PDB entry 6NPH | electron microscopy, 2.90 A resolution | chains A and B

Chain A (and B):
Name: Solute carrier family 12 (sodium/potassium/chloride transporter), member 2
From: Danio rerio
Notes: fragment: AA_permease domain, residues 206-677; chain B of this document is another copy of the same molecule, construct and numbering; everything in this record applies to it too
UniProt: A0A0G2KGS0 (A0A0G2KGS0_DANRE); residues 206-677 here = UniProt positions 206-677
Sequence (472 residues; each row starts with the number of its first residue):
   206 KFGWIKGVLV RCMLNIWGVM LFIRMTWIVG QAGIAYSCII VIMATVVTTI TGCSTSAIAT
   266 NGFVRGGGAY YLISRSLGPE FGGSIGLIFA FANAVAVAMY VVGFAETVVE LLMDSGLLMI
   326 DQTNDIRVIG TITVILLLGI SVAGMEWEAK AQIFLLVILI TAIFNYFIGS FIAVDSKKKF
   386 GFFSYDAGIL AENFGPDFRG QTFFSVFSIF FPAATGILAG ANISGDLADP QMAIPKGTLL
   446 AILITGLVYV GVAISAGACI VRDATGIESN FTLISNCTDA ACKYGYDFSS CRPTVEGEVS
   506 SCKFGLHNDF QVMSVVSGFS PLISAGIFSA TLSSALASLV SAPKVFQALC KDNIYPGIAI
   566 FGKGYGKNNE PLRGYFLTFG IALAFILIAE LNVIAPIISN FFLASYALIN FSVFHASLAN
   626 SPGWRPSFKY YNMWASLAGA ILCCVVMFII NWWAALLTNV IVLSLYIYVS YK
Disulfides: Cys496-Cys507
Metal / ion sites: K+: Asn220, Ile221, Tyr305, Pro417, Thr420
From the paper describing this entry:
  - K+ coordination: Asn220, Ile221, Tyr305, Pro417, Thr420
  - binding site for chloride ion: Val224, Met225
  - binding site for chloride ion: Gly421 to Leu423, Tyr611 (from molecular simulation)
  - binding site for K+: Tyr305 (by similarity / conservation)

How chain A and chain B interact:
Pairs across the interface - 17 pairs, chain A then chain B:
  Phe616(A) - Ile672(B)  hydrophobic
  His620(A) - Tyr676(B)  hydrogen bond
  Leu623(A) - Ile672(B)  hydrophobic
  Leu623(A) - Tyr676(B)  hydrophobic
  Ala624(A) - Tyr676(B)  hydrophobic
  Phe653(A) - Phe653(B)  hydrophobic
  Phe653(A) - Trp657(B)  hydrophobic
  Phe653(A) - Leu661(B)  hydrophobic
  Ile654(A) - Trp657(B)  hydrophobic
  Trp657(A) - Phe653(B)
  Trp657(A) - Ile654(B)  hydrophobic
  Leu661(A) - Phe653(B)  hydrophobic
  Ile672(A) - Phe616(B)  hydrophobic
  Ile672(A) - Leu623(B)  hydrophobic
  Tyr676(A) - His620(B)  hydrogen bond
  Tyr676(A) - Leu623(B)  hydrophobic
  Tyr676(A) - Ala624(B)  hydrophobic
Other interface residues (no listed pair), chain A (11 interface residues in all): Val650
Other interface residues (no listed pair), chain B (11 interface residues in all): Val650

In short:
The chain A/chain B interface involves 11 residues from each chain, with 2 hydrogen bonds. Its one
hydrogen-bonded contact is His620(A)-Tyr676(B). The K+ site is built by Asn220(A), Ile221(A), Tyr305(A),
Pro417(A) and Thr420(A). From the paper: a binding site for chloride ion at Val224(A), Met225(A) and Gly421(A)
among others; a binding site for K+ at Tyr305(A).
Chain A and chain B are both Solute carrier family 12 (sodium/potassium/chloride transporter), member 2 (Danio
rerio); the structure, Structure of NKCC1 TM domain, was determined by electron microscopy together with 6NPJ,
6NPK and 6NPL from the same study.
